Entry 2A4M (X-ray diffraction, 2.30 A resolution); this record covers chains A and C.

[Chain A (and C)]
Protein: Tryptophanyl-tRNA synthetase II
Organism: Deinococcus radiodurans
Notes: EC 6.1.1.2; chain C of this document is another copy of the same molecule, construct and numbering; everything in this record applies to it too
UniProt: Q9RVD6 (SYW2_DEIRA); residue numbers follow UniProt; this construct covers 21-351
Sequence (331 residues; row label = number of the first residue in the row):
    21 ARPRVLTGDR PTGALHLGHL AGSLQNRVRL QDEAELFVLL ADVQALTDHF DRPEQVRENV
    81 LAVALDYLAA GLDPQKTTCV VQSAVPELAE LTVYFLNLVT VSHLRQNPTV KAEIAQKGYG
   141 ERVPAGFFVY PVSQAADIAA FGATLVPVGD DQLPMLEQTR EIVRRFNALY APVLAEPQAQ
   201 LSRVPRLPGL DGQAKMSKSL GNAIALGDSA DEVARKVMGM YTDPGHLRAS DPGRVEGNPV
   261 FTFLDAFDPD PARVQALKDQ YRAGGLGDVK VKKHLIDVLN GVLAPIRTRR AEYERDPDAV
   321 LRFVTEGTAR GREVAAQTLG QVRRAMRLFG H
Swiss-Prot annotation at these positions:
  - motif: Pro31 to His39 ('HIGH' region), Lys215 to Ser219 ('KMSKS' region)
  - binding site (ATP): Lys218

[Interface between chain A and chain C]
Contacting residue pairs (66; chain A residue first):
  Val63(A) with Val113(C), hydrophobic
  Leu66(A) with Asn117(C)
  Thr67(A) with Asn117(C)
  Phe70(A) with Asn117(C); Arg185(C); Leu189(C), hydrophobic; Tyr190(C), hydrogen bond (backbone-side chain)
  Pro73(A) with Tyr190(C), hydrophobic; Met346(C)
  Glu74(A) with Arg347(C), salt bridge
  Arg77(A) with Arg347(C), hydrogen bond (side chain-backbone); Leu348(C), hydrogen bond (side chain-backbone); Phe349(C); His351(C), hydrogen bond (side chain-backbone)
  Val80(A) with Phe349(C), hydrophobic
  Leu81(A) with Phe349(C), hydrophobic
  Pro106(A) with Glu110(C)
  Ala109(A) with Glu110(C); Val113(C), hydrophobic
  Glu110(A) with Pro106(C); Ala109(C)
  Val113(A) with Val63(C), hydrophobic; Ala109(C), hydrophobic; Thr112(C)
  Leu116(A) with Ala145(C), hydrogen bond (backbone-backbone); Gly146(C), hydrogen bond (backbone-backbone)
  Asn117(A) with Leu66(C); Thr67(C); Phe70(C); Gly146(C)
  Val119(A) with Pro144(C); Ala145(C), hydrogen bond (backbone-backbone)
  Thr120(A) with Arg142(C); Val143(C)
  Val121(A) with Val143(C), hydrogen bond (backbone-backbone); Phe148(C), hydrophobic
  Ser122(A) with Glu141(C), hydrogen bond (side chain-backbone)
  Leu124(A) with Ala145(C), hydrophobic
  Arg125(A) with Val121(C)
  Glu141(A) with Thr120(C); Val121(C); Ser122(C), hydrogen bond (backbone-backbone); Arg125(C)
  Arg142(A) with Thr120(C), hydrogen bond (backbone-side chain)
  Val143(A) with Thr120(C), hydrogen bond (backbone-side chain); Val121(C), hydrogen bond (backbone-backbone)
  Pro144(A) with Val119(C)
  Ala145(A) with Leu116(C), hydrogen bond (backbone-backbone); Val119(C), hydrogen bond (backbone-backbone); Leu124(C), hydrophobic
  Gly146(A) with Leu116(C), hydrogen bond (backbone-backbone); Asn117(C)
  Phe148(A) with Val121(C), hydrophobic
  Arg185(A) with Phe70(C)
  Leu189(A) with Phe70(C); Asp71(C)
  Tyr190(A) with Phe70(C), hydrogen bond (side chain-backbone); Pro73(C), hydrophobic
  Val324(A) with Phe349(C), hydrophobic
  Met346(A) with Pro73(C)
  Arg347(A) with Arg77(C)
  Leu348(A) with Leu66(C), hydrophobic; Ser103(C)
  Phe349(A) with Val80(C), hydrophobic; Leu81(C), hydrophobic; Leu321(C), hydrophobic
Other interface residues (no listed pair), chain A (44 interface residues in all): Asp62, Asp71, Val101, Ser103, Tyr114, Phe147, Val149, Leu321
Other interface residues (no listed pair), chain C (47 interface residues in all): Asp62, Glu74, Val101, Tyr114, Leu118, Val149, Val324, Gly350

[Summary]
44 residues of chain A face 47 of chain C across their interface, with 17 hydrogen bonds and 1 salt bridge.
Polar contacts include Glu74(A)-Arg347(C), Phe70(A)-Tyr190(C) and Arg77(A)-Arg347(C). UniProt lists
ATP-binding residue Lys218(A) on chain A.
Chain A and chain C are both Tryptophanyl-tRNA synthetase II (Deinococcus radiodurans); the structure,
Structure of Trprs II bound to ATP, was determined by X-ray diffraction (same publication as 1YID).
